3Q3G - chains D and G of the 3 polymer chains in the assembly; structure by X-ray diffraction, 2.70 A resolution.

Chain D:
Name: Antibody Heavy chain
From: Mus musculus
Notes: antibody fragment or engineered binder
Chain sequence (224 residues; each row starts with the number of its first residue):
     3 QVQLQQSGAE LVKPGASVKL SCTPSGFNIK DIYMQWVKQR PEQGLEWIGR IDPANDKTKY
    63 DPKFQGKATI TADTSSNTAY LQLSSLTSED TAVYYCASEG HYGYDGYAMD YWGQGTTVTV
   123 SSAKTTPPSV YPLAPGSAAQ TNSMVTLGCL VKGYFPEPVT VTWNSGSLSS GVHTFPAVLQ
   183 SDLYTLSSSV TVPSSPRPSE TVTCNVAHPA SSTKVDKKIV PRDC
Cystine bridges: C24-C98, C151-C206
Bound ions: Ca2+: D107 (shared with S142(G), S144(G), D242(G) of chain G)

Chain G:
Name: Integrin alpha-M
From: Homo sapiens
UniProtKB: P11215 (ITAM_HUMAN); residues 132-321 here correspond to UniProt positions 148-337 (UniProt number = residue number + 16)
Chain sequence (190 residues; each row starts with the number of its first residue):
   132 DSDIAFLIDG SGSIIPHDFR RMKEFVSTVM EQLKKSKTLF SLMQYSEEFR IHFTFKEFQN
   192 NPNPRSLVKP ITQLLGRTHT ATGIRKVVRE LFNITNGARK NAFKILVVIT DGEKFGDPLG
   252 YEDVIPEADR EGVIRYVIGV GDAFRSEKSR QELNTIASKP PRDHVFQVNN FEALKTIQNQ
   312 LREKIFAIEG
Disordered / not traced: 321
Bound ions: Ca2+: S142, S144, D242 (shared with D107(D) of chain D)
Curated features (UniProtKB/Swiss-Prot):
  - glycosylation: N224 (N-linked (GlcNAc...) asparagine)
Reported in the primary citation:
  - specificity-determining residues: E178

How chain D and chain G interact:
Pairs across the interface - 29 pairs, chain D then chain G:
  Y35(D) - E178(G)
  Y35(D) - L205(G)
  Y35(D) - L206(G)  hydrogen bond (side chain-backbone)
  Y35(D) - G207(G)
  R52(D) - E178(G)  salt bridge
  R52(D) - E179(G)  salt bridge
  D54(D) - L205(G)
  N57(D) - R181(G)
  N57(D) - L205(G)
  K59(D) - E179(G)
  K59(D) - F180(G)  hydrogen bond (side chain-backbone)
  K61(D) - E178(G)  hydrogen bond (side chain-backbone)
  K61(D) - E179(G)
  E101(D) - R208(G)  salt bridge
  H103(D) - L206(G)
  G105(D) - G143(G)
  G105(D) - S144(G)
  Y106(D) - G143(G)
  Y106(D) - S144(G)
  D107(D) - S142(G)  hydrogen bond
  D107(D) - G143(G)
  D107(D) - S144(G)  hydrogen bond
  D107(D) - G207(G)
  D107(D) - R208(G)
  D107(D) - T209(G)  hydrogen bond
  D107(D) - F246(G)
  G108(D) - G207(G)
  G108(D) - R208(G)
  Y109(D) - R208(G)  hydrogen bond (backbone-side chain)
Also at the interface, not in a pair above, chain D (14 interface residues in all): T60
The authors on this interface:
  - hot spots on chain D (mutagenesis) - D107G: abolished binding to Integrin alpha-M (chain G)

In short:
14 residues of chain D face 13 of chain G across their interface, with 7 hydrogen bonds and 3 salt bridges.
Polar contacts include R52(D)-E178(G), R52(D)-E179(G) and E101(D)-R208(G). D107(D), S142(G), S144(G) and
D242(G) form the Ca2+ site. From the paper: D107G of chain D abolishes binding to Integrin alpha-M (chain G);
the specificity determinant E178(G).
Here chain D is Antibody Heavy chain (Mus musculus) and chain G is Integrin alpha-M (Homo sapiens). Entry 3Q3G
(Crystal Structure of A-domain in complex with antibody) was determined by X-ray diffraction together with
3QA3 from the same study.
